6LVV - chains A and C of the 4 polymer chains in the assembly; structure by X-ray diffraction, 2.80 A resolution.

# Chain A (and C)
Molecule: N, N-dimethylformamidase large subunit
Source organism: Paracoccus sp. SSG05
Notes: EC 3.5.1.56; chain C of this document is another copy of the same molecule, construct and numbering; everything in this record applies to it too
UniProtKB: I6NT79 (I6NT79_9RHOB); residue numbers follow UniProt; this construct covers 1-762
Sequence (775 residues; numbered 1 to 775; the number before each row is that of its first residue):
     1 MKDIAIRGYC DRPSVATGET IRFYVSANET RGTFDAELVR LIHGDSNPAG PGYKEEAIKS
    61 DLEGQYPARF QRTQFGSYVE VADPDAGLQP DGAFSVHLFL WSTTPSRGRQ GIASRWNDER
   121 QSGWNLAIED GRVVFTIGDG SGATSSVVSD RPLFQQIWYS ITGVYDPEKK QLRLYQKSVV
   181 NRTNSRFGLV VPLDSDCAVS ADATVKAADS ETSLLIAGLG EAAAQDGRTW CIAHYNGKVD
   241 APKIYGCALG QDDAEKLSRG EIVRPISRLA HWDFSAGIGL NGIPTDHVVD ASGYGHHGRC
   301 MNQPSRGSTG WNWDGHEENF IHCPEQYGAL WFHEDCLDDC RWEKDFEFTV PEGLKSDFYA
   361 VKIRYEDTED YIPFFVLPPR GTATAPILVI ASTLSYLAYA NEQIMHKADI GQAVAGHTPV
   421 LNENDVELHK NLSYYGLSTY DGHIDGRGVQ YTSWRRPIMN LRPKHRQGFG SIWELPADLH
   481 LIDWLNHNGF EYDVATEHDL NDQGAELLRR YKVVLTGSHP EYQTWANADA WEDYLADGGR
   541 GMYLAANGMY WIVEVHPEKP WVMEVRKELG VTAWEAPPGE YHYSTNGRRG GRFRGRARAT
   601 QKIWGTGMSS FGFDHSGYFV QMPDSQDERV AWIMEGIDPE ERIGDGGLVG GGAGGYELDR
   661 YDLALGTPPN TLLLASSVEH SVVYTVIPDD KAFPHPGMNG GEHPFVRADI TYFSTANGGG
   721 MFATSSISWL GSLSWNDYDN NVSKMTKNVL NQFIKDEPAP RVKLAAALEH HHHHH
Not modelled in the structure: 763-775
Construct notes: expression tag (763-775)
Bound ions: Fe ion: Y399, Y440, E521
Reported in the primary citation:
  - catalytic residues: H519
  - mutagenesis - Y440A, E521A: abolished catalytic activity
  - mutagenesis - S395A: unchanged catalytic activity on DMF
  - mutagenesis - H519A, N547A, E657A: abolished catalytic activity on DMF
  - catalytic residues: N547, E657 (proposed by the authors, not directly observed)

# Chain A / chain C interface
Pairs across the interface - 97 pairs, chain A then chain C:
  R182(A) with D529(C), salt bridge; E532(C), salt bridge; D533(C), salt bridge; A597(C); R598(C); K602(C), hydrogen bond (backbone-side chain)
  T183(A) with R596(C), hydrogen bond (side chain-backbone); A597(C); K602(C)
  S185(A) with K602(C), hydrogen bond (backbone-side chain)
  R186(A) with K602(C); L663(C); A664(C); G666(C)
  F187(A) with K602(C); G666(C); P669(C), hydrophobic
  G188(A) with E532(C); K602(C)
  L189(A) with E532(C), hydrogen bond (backbone-side chain); A536(C)
  V190(A) with L535(C), hydrophobic; K602(C); T715(C)
  H316(A) with R588(C)
  E317(A) with H322(C), salt bridge
  E318(A) with R589(C); R596(C), salt bridge
  H322(A) with E317(C), salt bridge; H322(C), hydrogen bond
  I410(A) with H695(C)
  A413(A) with P696(C)
  D529(A) with R182(C), salt bridge
  E532(A) with R182(C), salt bridge; G188(C); L189(C), hydrogen bond (side chain-backbone); V190(C)
  D533(A) with R182(C), salt bridge
  L535(A) with V190(C), hydrophobic
  A536(A) with L189(C)
  E568(A) with D690(C)
  L569(A) with D689(C); F693(C), hydrophobic
  G570(A) with F693(C)
  V571(A) with F693(C), hydrophobic
  A573(A) with K691(C)
  W574(A) with D690(C)
  E575(A) with D690(C); K691(C), salt bridge
  A576(A) with D690(C), hydrogen bond (backbone-side chain)
  P578(A) with G595(C); A597(C), hydrophobic
  R588(A) with H316(C)
  R589(A) with E318(C)
  G595(A) with P578(C)
  R596(A) with T183(C), hydrogen bond (backbone-side chain); E318(C), salt bridge
  A597(A) with R182(C); T183(C); P578(C), hydrophobic
  R598(A) with R182(C)
  K602(A) with R182(C); T183(C); S185(C), hydrogen bond (side chain-backbone); R186(C); F187(C); G188(C); V190(C)
  F611(A) with F693(C), hydrophobic; P694(C)
  L663(A) with R186(C)
  A664(A) with R186(C); E575(C)
  G666(A) with R186(C); F187(C)
  P669(A) with F187(C), hydrophobic
  V683(A) with P696(C), hydrophobic
  T685(A) with P694(C)
  P688(A) with P688(C), hydrophobic
  D689(A) with L569(C)
  D690(A) with W574(C); E575(C); A576(C)
  K691(A) with A573(C); E575(C)
  F693(A) with I410(C), hydrophobic; L569(C), hydrophobic; G570(C); V571(C); F611(C), hydrophobic
  P694(A) with T685(C)
  H695(A) with I410(C)
  P696(A) with A413(C); V682(C); V683(C), hydrophobic
  T715(A) with V190(C)
  A716(A) with P192(C)
Interface residues without a listed pair, chain A (69 interface residues in all): N181, N184, V191, P192, W313, D314, N319, V414, W525, T572, I603, L665, P668, V682, V686, F713, S714
Interface residues without a listed pair, chain C (69 interface residues in all): V191, W313, D314, G315, N319, V414, W525, E568, T572, R594, I603, L665, P668, V686, F713, S714, A716

# In short
Chain A and chain C each contribute 69 residues to their interface, with 9 hydrogen bonds and 11 salt bridges.
Polar contacts include R182(A)-D529(C), R182(A)-E532(C) and R182(A)-D533(C). The paper reports catalytic
residues H519(A), N547(A) and E657(A); H519A, N547A and E657A of chain A abolish catalytic activity on DMF; 6
substitutions were tested in all.
Chain A and chain C are both N, N-dimethylformamidase large subunit (Paracoccus sp. SSG05); the structure, N,
N-dimethylformamidase, was determined by X-ray diffraction together with 6LVB, 6LVC, 6LVD and 6LVE from the
same study.
